5TKT - chain A; structure by X-ray diffraction, 2.12 A resolution.

# Chain A
Name: Factor XIa (Light Chain)
Organism: Homo sapiens
Notes: EC 3.4.21.27
UniProt: P03951 (FA11_HUMAN); the construct lacks a stretch of the UniProt sequence and is renumbered around it, so the offset changes along the chain: 16-36 = UniProt 388-408; 37-58 = UniProt 411-432; 59-65 = UniProt 435-441; 66-143 = UniProt 444-521; 3 more segments
Amino-acid sequence (244 residues; numbered 16 to 251 plus 9 insertion-coded residues; 1 number in that range is skipped by the numbering (no residue carries it; nothing is unmodelled there); the number before each row is that of its first residue; a row labelled like 36A-36B holds insertion residues (36A, then the next letters in order)):
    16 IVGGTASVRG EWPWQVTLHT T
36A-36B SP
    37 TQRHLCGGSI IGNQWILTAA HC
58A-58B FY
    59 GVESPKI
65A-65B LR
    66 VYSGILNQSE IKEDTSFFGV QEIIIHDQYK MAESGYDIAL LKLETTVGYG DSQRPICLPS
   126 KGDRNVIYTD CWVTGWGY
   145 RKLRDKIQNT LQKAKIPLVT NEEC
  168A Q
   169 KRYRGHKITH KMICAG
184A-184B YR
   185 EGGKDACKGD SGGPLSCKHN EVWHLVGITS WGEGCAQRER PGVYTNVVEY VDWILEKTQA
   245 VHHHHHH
Unresolved in the structure: 246-251
Sequence notes: engineered mutation Gly113 (Asn491 in P03951), Gly115 (Thr493 in P03951); expression tag (246-251)
Swiss-Prot annotation at these positions:
  - active site (Charge relay system): His57, Asp102, Ser195
  - binding site (heparin): Lys169 to Arg172
  - glycosylation: Asn72 (N-linked (GlcNAc...) (complex) asparagine)
Disulfides: Cys42-Cys58, Cys136-Cys201, Cys168-Cys182, Cys191-Cys219
Small-molecule neighbours: METHYL (7DS; methyl ((12E,15S)-15-(((2E)-3-(5-chloro-2-(1H-tetrazol-1-yl)phenyl)-2-propenoyl)amino)-9-oxo-8,17,19-triazatricyclo[14.2.1.0~2, 7~]nonadeca-1(18),2,4,6,12,16(19)-hexaen-5-yl)carbamate): Arg39, His40, Leu41, Cys42, His57, Cys58, Tyr143, Leu147, Ile151, Asp189, Ala190, Cys191, Lys192, Gly193, Asp194, Ser195, Thr213, Ser214, Trp215, Gly216, Gly218, Cys219, Gly226, Val227, Tyr228

# Summary
Ligands of chain A: METHYL. UniProt lists 3 active-site residues and 4 heparin-binding residues.
Chain A is Factor XIa (Light Chain) (Homo sapiens); the structure, Factor xia in complex with the inhibitor
methyl
((12E,15S)-15-(((2E)-3-(5-chloro-2-(1H-tetrazol-1-yl)phenyl)-2-propenoyl)amino)-9-oxo-8,17,19-triazatricyclo[14.2.1.0~2,7~]nonadeca-1(18),2,4,6,12,16(19)-hexaen-5-yl)carbamate,
was determined by X-ray diffraction together with 5TKS and 5TKU from the same study.
